PDB entry 5R45 | X-ray diffraction, 1.05 A resolution | chains B and C of the 5 polymer chains in the assembly

Chain B:
Protein: Chymotrypsinogen A
Organism: Bos taurus
Notes: EC 3.4.21.1
UniProtKB: P00766 (CTRA_BOVIN); numbering as in UniProt (aligned over 16-146)
Amino-acid sequence (131 residues; each row starts with the number of its first residue):
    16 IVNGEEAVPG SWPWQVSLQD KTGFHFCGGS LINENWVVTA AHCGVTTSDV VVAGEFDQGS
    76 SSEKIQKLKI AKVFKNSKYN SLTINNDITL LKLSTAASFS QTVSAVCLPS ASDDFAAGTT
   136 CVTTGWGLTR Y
Disulfide bonds: C42-C58
UniProt features mapped onto this chain:
  - active site (Charge relay system): H57, D102

Chain C:
Protein: Chymotrypsinogen A
Organism: Bos taurus
Notes: EC 3.4.21.1
UniProtKB: P00766 (CTRA_BOVIN); residues 149-245 here = UniProt positions 149-245
Amino-acid sequence (97 residues; each row starts with the number of its first residue):
   149 ANTPDRLQQA SLPLLSNTNC KKYWGTKIKD AMICAGASGV SSCMGDSGGP LVCKKNGAWT
   209 LVGIVSWGSS TCSTSTPGVY ARVTALVNWV QQTLAAN
Disulfide bonds: C168-C182, C191-C220
UniProt features mapped onto this chain:
  - active site: S195 (Charge relay system)

Chain B / chain C interface:
Pairs across the interface (163; chain B residue first):
  I16(B) - Q156(C)
  I16(B) - Q157(C)
  I16(B) - A158(C)  hydrophobic
  I16(B) - S189(C)
  I16(B) - D194(C)  hydrogen bond (backbone-side chain)
  V17(B) - V188(C)
  V17(B) - S189(C)  hydrogen bond (backbone-backbone)
  V17(B) - C220(C)  hydrophobic
  V17(B) - T222(C)
  N18(B) - G187(C)  hydrogen bond (side chain-backbone)
  N18(B) - V188(C)
  N18(B) - T222(C)
  G19(B) - Q157(C)
  E20(B) - Q156(C)
  E20(B) - Q157(C)  hydrogen bond (backbone-backbone)
  E21(B) - R154(C)  salt bridge
  E21(B) - L155(C)
  E21(B) - Q156(C)
  A22(B) - L155(C)  hydrogen bond (backbone-backbone)
  A22(B) - Q157(C)
  W27(B) - Q157(C)  hydrogen bond
  W27(B) - W207(C)
  W29(B) - W207(C)  hydrophobic
  Q30(B) - L155(C)
  Q30(B) - P198(C)
  H40(B) - G193(C)  hydrogen bond (side chain-backbone)
  C42(B) - G193(C)
  C42(B) - S195(C)  hydrogen bond (side chain-backbone)
  G43(B) - G193(C)
  G43(B) - S195(C)  hydrogen bond (backbone-backbone)
  G43(B) - G196(C)
  G43(B) - G197(C)
  G44(B) - G196(C)
  G44(B) - G197(C)
  S45(B) - P198(C)
  S45(B) - L209(C)
  I47(B) - V238(C)  hydrophobic
  I47(B) - L242(C)  hydrophobic
  N48(B) - L242(C)
  W51(B) - L242(C)  hydrophobic
  W51(B) - N245(C)
  V53(B) - G196(C)
  V53(B) - L209(C)  hydrophobic
  V53(B) - I212(C)  hydrophobic
  T54(B) - G196(C)
  T54(B) - I212(C)
  A55(B) - G196(C)
  A55(B) - I212(C)
  A55(B) - V213(C)
  H57(B) - S195(C)  hydrogen bond
  H57(B) - S214(C)
  C58(B) - S195(C)
  F71(B) - D153(C)
  F71(B) - R154(C)
  F71(B) - L155(C)  hydrogen bond (backbone-backbone)
  D72(B) - D153(C)
  D72(B) - R154(C)  salt bridge
  Q73(B) - D153(C)  hydrogen bond (backbone-backbone)
  G74(B) - D153(C)
  F89(B) - W237(C)
  F89(B) - T241(C)
  F89(B) - N245(C)
  K90(B) - W237(C)
  N91(B) - L234(C)
  N91(B) - W237(C)
  T98(B) - M180(C)
  I99(B) - M180(C)
  I99(B) - S214(C)
  I99(B) - W215(C)
  N100(B) - K177(C)
  N100(B) - A179(C)
  N100(B) - M180(C)
  N101(B) - A179(C)
  N101(B) - L234(C)
  D102(B) - S214(C)  hydrogen bond
  D102(B) - A229(C)
  I103(B) - I212(C)  hydrophobic
  I103(B) - L234(C)  hydrophobic
  I103(B) - W237(C)  hydrophobic
  I103(B) - V238(C)  hydrophobic
  L105(B) - W237(C)  hydrophobic
  L105(B) - T241(C)
  L105(B) - L242(C)  hydrophobic
  K107(B) - N245(C)  hydrogen bond (side chain-backbone)
  V121(B) - V200(C)  hydrophobic
  V121(B) - W207(C)
  V121(B) - L209(C)
  C122(B) - A206(C)  hydrophobic
  C122(B) - W207(C)  hydrogen bond (backbone-backbone)
  C122(B) - T208(C)
  C122(B) - L209(C)  hydrogen bond (backbone-backbone)
  L123(B) - T208(C)
  L123(B) - V238(C)  hydrophobic
  L123(B) - Q239(C)
  P124(B) - T208(C)
  P124(B) - L209(C)
  P124(B) - V231(C)
  P124(B) - T232(C)
  P124(B) - V235(C)
  S125(B) - T232(C)
  A126(B) - T232(C)
  A126(B) - V235(C)
  D128(B) - T232(C)
  D129(B) - K203(C)  hydrogen bond (backbone-side chain)
  F130(B) - L162(C)  hydrophobic
  F130(B) - K203(C)
  F130(B) - V210(C)  hydrophobic
  A131(B) - L162(C)
  A132(B) - L162(C)
  A132(B) - L163(C)
  A132(B) - S164(C)
  G133(B) - L162(C)  hydrogen bond (backbone-backbone)
  T134(B) - L160(C)
  T134(B) - P161(C)
  T134(B) - L162(C)  hydrogen bond (backbone-backbone)
  T135(B) - S159(C)
  T135(B) - L160(C)
  C136(B) - S159(C)
  C136(B) - L160(C)  hydrogen bond (backbone-backbone)
  C136(B) - L162(C)  hydrophobic
  C136(B) - L199(C)  hydrophobic
  C136(B) - V200(C)
  C136(B) - C201(C)  disulfide
  V137(B) - A158(C)
  V137(B) - P198(C)
  V137(B) - L199(C)
  V137(B) - V200(C)  hydrogen bond (backbone-backbone)
  V137(B) - W207(C)  hydrophobic
  T138(B) - Q157(C)
  T138(B) - A158(C)  hydrogen bond (backbone-backbone)
  T138(B) - L160(C)
  T138(B) - S190(C)
  T138(B) - P198(C)  hydrogen bond (side chain-backbone)
  T138(B) - V213(C)
  T139(B) - Q156(C)
  T139(B) - Q157(C)
  T139(B) - P198(C)
  G140(B) - L155(C)
  G140(B) - Q156(C)  hydrogen bond (backbone-backbone)
  G140(B) - D194(C)
  W141(B) - T151(C)
  W141(B) - P152(C)
  W141(B) - D153(C)  hydrogen bond (side chain-backbone)
  W141(B) - R154(C)
  W141(B) - L155(C)
  W141(B) - D194(C)
  G142(B) - P152(C)
  G142(B) - M192(C)
  G142(B) - G193(C)
  G142(B) - D194(C)  hydrogen bond (backbone-side chain)
  L143(B) - A149(C)  hydrophobic
  L143(B) - N150(C)
  L143(B) - T151(C)
  L143(B) - C191(C)
  L143(B) - M192(C)  hydrogen bond (backbone-backbone)
  T144(B) - N150(C)  hydrogen bond
  T144(B) - P152(C)
  R145(B) - A149(C)
  R145(B) - N150(C)  hydrogen bond (backbone-backbone)
  Y146(B) - A149(C)
  Y146(B) - M192(C)  hydrophobic
  Y146(B) - S218(C)
  Y146(B) - T219(C)
Interface residues without a listed pair, chain B (67 interface residues in all): V23, F41, S92, T104
Interface residues without a listed pair, chain C (60 interface residues in all): Y228
Inter-chain disulfides: C136(B)-C201(C)

Summary:
67 residues of chain B and 60 residues of chain C are in contact; the contacts include 1 disulfide bond, 29
hydrogen bonds and 2 salt bridges. Polar pairs include E21(B)-R154(C), D72(B)-R154(C) and I16(B)-D194(C).
Chain B is Chymotrypsinogen A and chain C is Chymotrypsinogen A, both from Bos taurus; the structure, Crystal
Structure of gamma-Chymotrypsin at pH 7.5, cryo temperature, was determined by X-ray diffraction.
